Entry 4XBI (X-ray diffraction, 2.01 A resolution); this record covers chain A.

== Chain A ==
Molecule: ClpB protein, putative, Green fluorescent protein
From: Plasmodium falciparum (isolate 3D7)
Reference sequence: chimeric construct of Q8IB03, P42212: residues 3-149 from Q8IB03 (Q8IB03_PLAF7) positions 152-298 (UniProt number = residue number + 149); residues 151-379 from P42212 positions 2-230 (UniProt number = residue number - 149)
Sequence (381 residues; row label = number of the first residue in the row; note: 2 numbers in that range are skipped by the numbering (no residue carries them; nothing is unmodelled there)):
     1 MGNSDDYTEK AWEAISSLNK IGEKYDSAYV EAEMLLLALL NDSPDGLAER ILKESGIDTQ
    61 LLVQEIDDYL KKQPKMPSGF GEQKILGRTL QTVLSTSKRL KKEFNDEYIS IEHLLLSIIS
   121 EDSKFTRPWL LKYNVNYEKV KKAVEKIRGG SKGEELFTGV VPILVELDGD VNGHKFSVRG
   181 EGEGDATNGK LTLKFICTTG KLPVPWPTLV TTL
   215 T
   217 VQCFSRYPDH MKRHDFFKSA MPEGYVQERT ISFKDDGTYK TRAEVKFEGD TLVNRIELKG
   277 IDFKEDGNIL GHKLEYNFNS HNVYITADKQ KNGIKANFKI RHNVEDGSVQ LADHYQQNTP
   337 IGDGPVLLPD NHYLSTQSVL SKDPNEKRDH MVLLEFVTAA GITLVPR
Not modelled in the structure: 1-4
Construct notes: initiating methionine (1); expression tag (2, 380-383); linker (150); engineered mutation Arg179 (Ser30 in P42212), Asn188 (Tyr39 in P42212), Leu213 (Phe64 in P42212), Arg229 (Gln80 in P42212), Ser248 (Phe99 in P42212), Thr254 (Asn105 in P42212), Phe294 (Tyr145 in P42212), Thr302 (Met153 in P42212), Ala312 (Val163 in P42212), Val320 (Ile171 in P42212), Val355 (Ala206 in P42212); chromophore (215)
Modified / non-standard residues: Thr215 (chromophore; CRO)
Covalent attachments: covalent link Leu213-Thr215; covalent link Thr215-Val217
Reported in the primary citation:
  - conformationally variable residues: Gly149 to Gly150

== Summary ==
The paper reports conformational variability at Gly149.
Chain A is ClpB protein, putative, Green fluorescent protein (Plasmodium falciparum (isolate 3D7)); the
structure, Structure Of A Malarial Protein Involved in Proteostasis, was determined by X-ray diffraction,
deposited together with 4IOD and 4IRF.
